Entry 5U6Q (X-ray diffraction, 1.90 A resolution); this record covers chains C and D of the 4 polymer chains in the assembly.

== Chain C ==
Molecule: Major histocompatibility complex class I-related gene protein
From: Homo sapiens
UniProt: Q95460 (HMR1_HUMAN); residues 1-270 here correspond to UniProt positions 23-292 (UniProt number = residue number + 22)
Chain sequence (271 residues; row label = number of the first residue in the row; numbering starts at 0):
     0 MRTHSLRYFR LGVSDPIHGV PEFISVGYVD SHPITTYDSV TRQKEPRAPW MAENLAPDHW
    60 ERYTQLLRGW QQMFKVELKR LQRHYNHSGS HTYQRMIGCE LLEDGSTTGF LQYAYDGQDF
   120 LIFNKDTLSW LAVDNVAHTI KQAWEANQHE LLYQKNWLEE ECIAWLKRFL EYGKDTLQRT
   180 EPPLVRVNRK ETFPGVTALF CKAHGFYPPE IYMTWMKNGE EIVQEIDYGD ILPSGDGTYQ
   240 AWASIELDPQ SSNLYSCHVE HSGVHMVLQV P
Disordered / not traced: 188-196, 270
Sequence notes: initiating methionine (0); conflict S261 (Cys283 in Q95460)
Cystine bridges: C98-C161, C200-C256
Covalent attachments: 3-methanoyl-2-oxidanyl-benzoic acid (7ZS) linked to K43
Ligand contacts: 3-methanoyl-2-oxidanyl-benzoic acid (7ZS): Y7, R9, S24, T34, Y62, L66, W69, R94, I96
What the authors report for this chain:
  - binding site for 3-methanoyl-2-oxidanyl-benzoic acid: Y7, R9, S24, K43, W69

== Chain D ==
Molecule: MAIT T-cell receptor alpha chain
From: Homo sapiens
Chain sequence (203 residues; numbered 1 to 203; the number before each row is that of its first residue):
     1 GQNIDQPTEM TATEGAIVQI NCTYQTSGFN GLFWYQQHAG EAPTFLSYNV LDGLEEKGRF
    61 SSFLSRSKGY SYLLLKELQM KDSASYLCAV KDSNYQLIWG AGTKLIIKPD IQNPDPAVYQ
   121 LRDSKSSDKS VCLFTDFDSQ TNVSQSKDSD VYITDKCVLD MRSMDFKSNS AVAWSNKSDF
   181 ACANAFNNSI IPEDTFFPSP ESS
Disordered / not traced: 201-203
Cystine bridges: C22-C88, C132-C182

== How chain C and chain D interact ==
Pairs across the interface (28; chain C residue first):
  R61(C) - N94(D)  hydrogen bond (side chain-backbone)
  R61(C) - Y95(D)  hydrogen bond (side chain-backbone)
  R61(C) - Q96(D)
  Y62(C) - S93(D)  hydrogen bond (side chain-backbone)
  Y62(C) - N94(D)  hydrogen bond
  Y62(C) - Y95(D)
  L65(C) - Y95(D)  hydrophobic
  H148(C) - Y48(D)
  H148(C) - E55(D)  salt bridge
  L151(C) - V50(D)  hydrophobic
  L151(C) - L51(D)  hydrophobic
  Y152(C) - N30(D)
  Y152(C) - Y48(D)
  Y152(C) - V50(D)
  Y152(C) - Y95(D)
  N155(C) - F29(D)  hydrogen bond (side chain-backbone)
  N155(C) - V50(D)
  N155(C) - L51(D)
  N155(C) - R66(D)  hydrogen bond
  W156(C) - N30(D)
  W156(C) - Y95(D)  hydrogen bond
  E159(C) - R66(D)
  E160(C) - G28(D)
  E160(C) - F29(D)  hydrogen bond (side chain-backbone)
  E160(C) - N30(D)
  E160(C) - S93(D)  hydrogen bond
  W164(C) - S93(D)
  W164(C) - N94(D)
Also at the interface, not in a pair above, chain C (13 interface residues in all): W69, K154

== In short ==
The interface between chain C and chain D involves 13 residues on one side and 12 on the other, with 9
hydrogen bonds and 1 salt bridge. Polar contacts include H148(C)-E55(D), R61(C)-N94(D) and R61(C)-Y95(D).
3-methanoyl-2-oxidanyl-benzoic acid is covalently linked to K43(C). The paper reports a binding site for
3-methanoyl-2-oxidanyl-benzoic acid at Y7(C), R9(C) and S24(C) among others.
Chain C is Major histocompatibility complex class I-related gene protein and chain D is MAIT T-cell receptor
alpha chain, both from Homo sapiens; the structure, Structure of human MR1-3-F-SA in complex with human MAIT
A-F7 TCR, was determined by X-ray diffraction (same publication as 5U1R, 5U16, 5U17, 5U2V and 5U72).
